PDB entry 7VW7 | X-ray diffraction, 3.82 A resolution | chains A and D of the 8 polymer chains in the assembly

Chain A:
Protein: V-type sodium ATPase catalytic subunit A
Source organism: Enterococcus hirae
Notes: EC 7.1.2.2
UniProtKB: A0A1V8WY35 (A0A1V8WY35_ENTHR); numbering as in UniProt (aligned over 1-593)
Sequence (600 residues; numbered -6 to 593; the number before each row is that of its first residue; numbers below 1 keep their minus sign (Gly-6 is residue -6)):
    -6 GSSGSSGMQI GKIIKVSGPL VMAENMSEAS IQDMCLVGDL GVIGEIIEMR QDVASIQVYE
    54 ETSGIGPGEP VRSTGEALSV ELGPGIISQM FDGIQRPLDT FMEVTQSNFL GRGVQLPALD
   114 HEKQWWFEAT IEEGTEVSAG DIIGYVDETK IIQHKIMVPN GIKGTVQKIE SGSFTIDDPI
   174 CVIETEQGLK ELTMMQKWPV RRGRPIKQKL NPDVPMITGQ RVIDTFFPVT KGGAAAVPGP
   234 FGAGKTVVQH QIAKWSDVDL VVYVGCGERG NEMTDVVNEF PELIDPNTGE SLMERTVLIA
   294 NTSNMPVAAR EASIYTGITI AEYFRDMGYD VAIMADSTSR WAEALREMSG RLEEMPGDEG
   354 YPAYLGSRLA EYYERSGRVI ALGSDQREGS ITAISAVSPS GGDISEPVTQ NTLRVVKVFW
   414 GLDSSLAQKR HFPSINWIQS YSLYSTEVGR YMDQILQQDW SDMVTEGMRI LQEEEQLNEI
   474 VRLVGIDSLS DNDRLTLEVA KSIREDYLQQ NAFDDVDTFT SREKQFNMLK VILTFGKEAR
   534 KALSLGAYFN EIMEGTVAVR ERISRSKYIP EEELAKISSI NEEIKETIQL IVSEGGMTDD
Disordered / not traced: -6 to -1, 588-593
Modified positions: Mse1, Mse15, Mse19, Mse27, Mse42, Mse83, Mse95, Mse150, Mse187, Mse188, Mse209, Mse266, Mse286, Mse298, Mse320, Mse327, Mse341, Mse348, Mse445, Mse456, Mse461, Mse521, Mse546 (selenomethionine; parent Met); Mse590 (selenomethionine)
Differences from the reference sequence: expression tag (-6 to 0)
From the paper describing this entry:
  - conformationally variable residues: Glu261, Arg262
  - binding site for the ligand ADP: Gly235, Gly237, Lys238, Arg262, Phe425 (from molecular simulation)
  - binding site for tetrafluoroaluminate: Arg262 (from molecular simulation)

Chain D:
Protein: V-type sodium ATPase subunit B
Source organism: Enterococcus hirae
UniProtKB: A0A1V8XC32 (A0A1V8XC32_ENTHR); residues 1-458 here = UniProt positions 1-458
Sequence (465 residues; numbered -6 to 458; the number before each row is that of its first residue; numbers below 1 keep their minus sign (Gly-6 is residue -6)):
    -6 GSSGSSGMIK EYRTIKEVVG PLMAVEKVSG VKYEELIEVR MQNGEIRRGQ VLEVQEDKAM
    54 VQIFEGTSGI NLKNSSVRFL GHPLQLGVSE DMIGRVFDGL GRPKDNGPEI LPEKYLDING
   114 EVINPIARDY PDEFIQTGIS AIDHLNTLVR GQKLPVFSGS GLPHKELAAQ IARQATVLDS
   174 SDDFAVVFAA IGITFEEAEF FMEDFRQTGA IDRSVMFMNL ANDPAIERIA TPRMALTAAE
   234 YLAYEKGMHV LVIMTDMTNY AEALREISAA RREVPGRRGY PGYLYTNLAT LFERAGRIRG
   294 LKGSVTQIPI LTMPEDDKTH PIPDLTGYIT EGQIILTREL YKSGIQPPID VLPSLSRLKD
   354 KGTGAGKTRE DHAATMNQLF AAYAQGKQAK ELAVVLGESA LSDIDKIYAK FAERFENEYV
   414 NQGFYTNRTI TETLDLGWEL LAMLPRTELK RIKDDLLDKY LPEGK
Disordered / not traced: -6 to 3, 456-458
Modified positions: Mse1 (selenomethionine); Mse16, Mse34, Mse53, Mse85, Mse195, Mse209, Mse211, Mse227, Mse241, Mse247, Mse250, Mse306, Mse369, Mse436 (selenomethionine; parent Met)
Differences from the reference sequence: expression tag (-6 to 0)
From the paper describing this entry:
  - conformationally variable residues: Arg350
  - binding site for tetrafluoroaluminate: Arg350

Chain A / chain D interface:
Pairs across the interface (101):
  Ile7(A) - Gln48(D)
  Ile7(A) - Glu49(D)  hydrogen bond (backbone-backbone)
  Lys8(A) - Glu46(D)  salt bridge
  Lys8(A) - Val47(D)
  Val9(A) - Tyr26(D)  hydrophobic
  Val9(A) - Glu46(D)
  Val9(A) - Val47(D)  hydrogen bond (backbone-backbone)
  Ser10(A) - Glu46(D)
  Ser10(A) - Arg264(D)
  Gly11(A) - Tyr26(D)
  Gly11(A) - Arg264(D)
  Pro12(A) - Tyr276(D)  hydrophobic
  Thr55(A) - Tyr26(D)
  Ser56(A) - Tyr26(D)
  Ser56(A) - Asn112(D)  hydrogen bond
  Gly57(A) - Lys25(D)
  Gly57(A) - Tyr26(D)  hydrogen bond (backbone-backbone)
  Ile58(A) - Lys25(D)
  Ile58(A) - Tyr26(D)  hydrogen bond (backbone-backbone)
  Gly59(A) - Val24(D)
  Gly59(A) - Lys25(D)
  Pro60(A) - Val24(D)
  Pro60(A) - Lys25(D)
  Pro60(A) - Val47(D)
  Pro60(A) - Gln48(D)
  Glu62(A) - Lys25(D)  salt bridge
  Mse83(A) - Ile119(D)  hydrophobic
  Leu91(A) - Asn117(D)
  Leu91(A) - Pro118(D)  hydrophobic
  Leu91(A) - Ile119(D)
  Asp92(A) - Ile119(D)
  Phe94(A) - Asn117(D)
  Mse95(A) - Asn117(D)
  Mse95(A) - Ile119(D)  hydrophobic
  Mse95(A) - Ala120(D)
  Asn101(A) - Ile116(D)
  Asn101(A) - Asn117(D)  hydrogen bond (backbone-backbone)
  Asn101(A) - Ala120(D)
  Asn101(A) - Ile291(D)
  Asn101(A) - Arg292(D)
  Phe102(A) - Glu114(D)
  Phe102(A) - Val115(D)
  Phe102(A) - Ile116(D)  hydrophobic
  Phe102(A) - Glu233(D)
  Leu103(A) - Val115(D)  hydrogen bond (backbone-backbone)
  Leu103(A) - Asn117(D)
  Phe234(A) - Leu348(D)  hydrophobic
  Phe234(A) - Ser349(D)
  Phe234(A) - Arg350(D)
  Arg262(A) - Lys146(D)
  Arg262(A) - Glu286(D)
  Arg262(A) - Gly320(D)  hydrogen bond (side chain-backbone)
  Arg262(A) - Tyr321(D)
  Arg262(A) - Ile322(D)
  Arg262(A) - Thr323(D)  hydrogen bond (side chain-backbone)
  Arg262(A) - Glu324(D)
  Arg262(A) - Arg350(D)
  Gly263(A) - Arg121(D)
  Gly263(A) - Lys146(D)
  Gly263(A) - Glu286(D)  hydrogen bond (backbone-side chain)
  Gly263(A) - Glu324(D)
  Asn264(A) - Pro124(D)
  Asn264(A) - Gly144(D)  hydrogen bond (side chain-backbone)
  Asn264(A) - Gln145(D)
  Asn264(A) - Lys146(D)
  Asn264(A) - Glu324(D)  hydrogen bond (backbone-side chain)
  Asn264(A) - Leu351(D)
  Glu265(A) - Glu324(D)
  Glu265(A) - Arg350(D)  salt bridge
  Thr267(A) - Arg121(D)
  Thr267(A) - Asp122(D)
  Thr267(A) - Tyr123(D)
  Asp268(A) - Tyr123(D)  hydrogen bond
  Val270(A) - Ile119(D)  hydrophobic
  Asn271(A) - Arg292(D)  hydrogen bond
  Thr295(A) - Pro118(D)
  Ser296(A) - Tyr278(D)
  Ser296(A) - Ala282(D)
  Ser296(A) - Glu286(D)  hydrogen bond
  Ser296(A) - Ile322(D)
  Asn297(A) - Val115(D)
  Asn297(A) - Ala282(D)
  Asn297(A) - Glu286(D)
  Arg303(A) - Tyr278(D)
  Arg303(A) - Thr279(D)  hydrogen bond
  Arg333(A) - Tyr321(D)
  Glu336(A) - Leu318(D)
  Glu336(A) - Tyr321(D)
  Arg339(A) - Arg270(D)
  Glu340(A) - Gly275(D)
  Glu340(A) - Tyr276(D)
  Glu340(A) - Tyr278(D)
  Glu340(A) - Thr279(D)  hydrogen bond
  Arg344(A) - Tyr276(D)
  Glu346(A) - Glu266(D)
  Glu346(A) - Val267(D)  hydrogen bond (side chain-backbone)
  Glu352(A) - Arg270(D)
  Ser391(A) - Tyr321(D)
  Ser393(A) - Asp317(D)  hydrogen bond
  Ser393(A) - Tyr321(D)  hydrogen bond
  Arg423(A) - Arg444(D)
Other interface residues (no listed pair), chain A (51 interface residues in all): Glu261, Ala293, Mse298, Val300, Gly343, Pro392, Gln421
Other interface residues (no listed pair), chain D (54 interface residues in all): Glu27, Tyr237, Thr283, Lys311, Lys352, Asn370, Phe373

In short:
Chain A and chain D form an interface of 51 and 54 residues respectively; the contacts include 20 hydrogen
bonds and 3 salt bridges. Polar pairs include Lys8(A)-Glu46(D), Glu62(A)-Lys25(D) and Glu265(A)-Arg350(D). The
paper reports a binding site for the ligand ADP at Gly235(A), Gly237(A) and Lys238(A) among others; a binding
site for tetrafluoroaluminate at Arg262(A) and Arg350(D).
Chain A is V-type sodium ATPase catalytic subunit A and chain D is V-type sodium ATPase subunit B, both from
Enterococcus hirae; the structure, Crystal structure of the 2 ADP-AlF4-bound V1 complex, was determined by
X-ray diffraction.
